PDB entry 1J3I | X-ray diffraction, 2.33 A resolution | chains A and C of the 4 polymer chains in the assembly

Chain A:
Protein: Bifunctional dihydrofolate reductase-thymidylate synthase
From: Plasmodium falciparum
Notes: EC 1.5.1.3, 2.1.1.45
Reference sequence: P13922 (DRTS_PLAFK); numbering as in UniProt (aligned over 1-280)
Chain sequence (280 residues; numbered 1 to 280; the number before each row is that of its first residue):
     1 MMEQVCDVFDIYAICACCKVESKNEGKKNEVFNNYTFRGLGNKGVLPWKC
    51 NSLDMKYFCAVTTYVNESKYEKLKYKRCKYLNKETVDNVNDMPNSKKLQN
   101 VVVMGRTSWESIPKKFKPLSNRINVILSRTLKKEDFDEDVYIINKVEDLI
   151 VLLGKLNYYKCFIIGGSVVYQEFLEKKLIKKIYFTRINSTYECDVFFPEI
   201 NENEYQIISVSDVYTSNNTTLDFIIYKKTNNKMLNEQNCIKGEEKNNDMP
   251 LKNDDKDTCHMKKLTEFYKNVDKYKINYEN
Unresolved in the structure: 86-95, 234-280
Small-molecule neighbours:
  - NADPH (NDP; NADPH dihydro-nicotinamide-adenine-dinucleotide phosphate): C15, A16, L40, G41, N42, G44, V45, L46, W48, G105, R106, T107, S108, S111, L127, S128, R129, T130, L131, N144, K145, V146, I164, G165, G166, S167, V168, V169, Y170, E172, V195
  - WRA (6,6-dimethyl-1-[3-(2,4,5-trichlorophenoxy)propoxy]-1,6-dihydro-1,3,5-triazine-2,4-diamine): I14, C15, A16, L46, K49, D54, M55, F58, S111, I112, P113, F116, L119, I164, Y170, T185
UniProt features mapped onto this chain:
  - binding site (substrate): I14, C15, V31, D54, I164, Y170, T185
  - binding site (NADP(+)): A16, G39 to V45, S128 to T130, N144, G165 to E172
  - natural variant: A16 (A16V: In strain: Isolate Palo-Alto), C59 (R59C: In strain: Isolate FCR-3, Isolate Gambia and 1 more; this construct carries the variant)

Chain C:
Protein: Bifunctional dihydrofolate reductase-thymidylate synthase
From: Plasmodium falciparum
Notes: EC 1.5.1.3, 2.1.1.45
Reference sequence: P13922 (DRTS_PLAFK); residues 281-608 here = UniProt positions 281-608
Chain sequence (328 residues; row label = number of the first residue in the row):
   281 DDDDEEEDDFVYFNFNKEKEEKNKNSIHPNDFQIYNSLKYKYHPEYQYLN
   331 IIYDIMMNGNKQSDRTGVGVLSKFGYIMKFDLSQYFPLLTTKKLFLRGII
   381 EELLWFIRGETNGNTLLNKNVRIWEANGTREFLDNRKLFHREVNDLGPIY
   431 GFQWRHFGAEYTNMYDNYENKGVDQLKNIINLIKNDPTSRRILLCAWNVK
   481 DLDQMALPPCHILCQFYVFDGKLSCIMYQRSCDLGLGVPFNIASYSIFTH
   531 MIAQVCNLQPAQFIHVLGNAHVYNNHIDSLKIQLNRIPYPFPTLKLNPDI
   581 KNIEDFTISDFTIQNYVHHEKISMDMAA
Unresolved in the structure: 281
Small-molecule neighbours: 2'-deoxyuridine 5'-monophosphate (UMP): R345, C490, H491, Q509, R510, S511, C512, D513, G517, V518, N521, H551, Y553
UniProt features mapped onto this chain:
  - active site: C490
  - binding site (dUMP): R345, H491, Q509 to D513, N521, H551 to Y553

How chain A and chain C interact:
Residue-residue contacts (44; chain A residue first):
  K19(A) with N595(C), hydrogen bond; V597(C)
  N29(A) with K373(C), hydrogen bond
  F32(A) with Y569(C); Y596(C); V597(C), hydrophobic; H598(C)
  N33(A) with Y569(C)
  F37(A) with P570(C), hydrophobic
  R186(A) with P568(C), hydrogen bond (side chain-backbone); Y569(C); P570(C)
  N188(A) with P570(C), hydrogen bond (side chain-backbone); F571(C), hydrogen bond (side chain-backbone); N595(C), hydrogen bond (side chain-backbone); V597(C)
  S189(A) with N595(C)
  I207(A) with L318(C); I567(C), hydrophobic
  I208(A) with L318(C); K319(C), hydrogen bond (backbone-backbone); Y320(C), hydrogen bond (backbone-backbone)
  S209(A) with K319(C); Y320(C), hydrogen bond (side chain-backbone)
  V210(A) with Y320(C), hydrogen bond (backbone-backbone); Y322(C), hydrogen bond (backbone-backbone); H323(C); Y326(C), hydrophobic; I567(C), hydrophobic
  S211(A) with Y322(C); H323(C), hydrogen bond (backbone-backbone)
  D212(A) with Y322(C); P324(C)
  V213(A) with H323(C); P324(C); Q364(C); Y365(C)
  Y214(A) with Q364(C)
  T215(A) with Q364(C), hydrogen bond (side chain-backbone)
  T220(A) with Q364(C); F571(C), hydrogen bond (side chain-backbone); T573(C)
  D222(A) with H323(C); P570(C)
Interface residues without a listed pair, chain A (23 interface residues in all): N34, T190, Q206, L221
Interface residues without a listed pair, chain C (24 interface residues in all): S317, K321, S363, P572

Overview:
23 residues of chain A face 24 of chain C across their interface, with 14 hydrogen bonds. Among the polar
pairs are K19(A)-N595(C), N29(A)-K373(C) and R186(A)-P568(C). Ligands of chain A: compound WRA and NADPH.
Bound to chain C: 2'-deoxyuridine 5'-monophosphate.
Here chain A is Bifunctional dihydrofolate reductase-thymidylate synthase and chain C is Bifunctional
dihydrofolate reductase-thymidylate synthase, both from Plasmodium falciparum. Entry 1J3I (Wild-type
Plasmodium falciparum dihydrofolate reductase-thymidylate synthase (PfDHFR-TS) complexed with WR99210, NADPH,
and dUMP) was determined by X-ray diffraction together with 1J3J and 1J3K from the same study.
